PDB entry 6REP | electron microscopy, 3.10 A resolution | chains 1 and 6 of the 31 polymer chains in the assembly

# Chain 1
Protein: ATP synthase associated protein ASA1
Source organism: Polytomella sp. Pringsheim 198.80
Reference sequence: Q85JD5 (Q85JD5_9CHLO); numbering as in UniProt (aligned over 1-618)
Amino-acid sequence (618 residues; each row starts with the number of its first residue):
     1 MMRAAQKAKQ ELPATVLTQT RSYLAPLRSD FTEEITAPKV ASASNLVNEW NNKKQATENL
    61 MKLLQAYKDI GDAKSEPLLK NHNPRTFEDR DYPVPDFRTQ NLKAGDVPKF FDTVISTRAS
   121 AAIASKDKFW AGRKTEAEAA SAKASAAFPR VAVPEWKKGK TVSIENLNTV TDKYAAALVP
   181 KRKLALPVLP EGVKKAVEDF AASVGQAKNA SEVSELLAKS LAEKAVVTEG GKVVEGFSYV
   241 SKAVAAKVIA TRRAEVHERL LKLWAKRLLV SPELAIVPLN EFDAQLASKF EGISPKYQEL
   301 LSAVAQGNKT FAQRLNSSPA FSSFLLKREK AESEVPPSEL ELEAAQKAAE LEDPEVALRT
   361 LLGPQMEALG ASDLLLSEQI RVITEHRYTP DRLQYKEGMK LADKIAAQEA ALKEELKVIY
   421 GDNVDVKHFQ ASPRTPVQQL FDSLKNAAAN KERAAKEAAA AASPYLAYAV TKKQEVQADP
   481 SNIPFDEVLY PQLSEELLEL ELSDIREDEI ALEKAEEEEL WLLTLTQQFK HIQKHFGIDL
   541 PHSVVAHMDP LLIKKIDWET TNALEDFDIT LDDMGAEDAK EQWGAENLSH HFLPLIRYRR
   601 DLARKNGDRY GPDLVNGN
Unresolved in the structure: 1-22, 618

# Chain 6
Protein: Mitochondrial ATP synthase subunit ASA6
Source organism: Polytomella sp. Pringsheim 198.80
Reference sequence: D7P897 (D7P897_9CHLO); residues 1-151 here = UniProt positions 1-151
Amino-acid sequence (151 residues; row label = number of the first residue in the row):
     1 MMLRTLTRSS AVAGQAVRLF KTSAAAAEGN SVAGIIKSVN ETSGANLLSS LKTIKAQAAP
    61 IYPAAASSTG YSTQAKIALF GALSWILYRA DGQSKAHEWI VDLNLNVLQA AWLISFSSLI
   121 PFRAVYFAFR GMAPATASTL NGLKTFSSIS L
Unresolved in the structure: 1-27

# Interface between chain 1 and chain 6
Pairs across the interface - 72 pairs, chain 1 then chain 6:
  Glu258(1) - Gly44(6)
  Lys262(1) - Val39(6)
  Lys262(1) - Asn40(6)
  Lys262(1) - Thr42(6)
  Lys262(1) - Leu47(6)
  Trp264(1) - Leu151(6)  hydrophobic
  Lys266(1) - Val39(6)
  Lys266(1) - Asn40(6)  hydrogen bond
  Arg267(1) - Ser150(6)  hydrogen bond (side chain-backbone)
  Leu269(1) - Leu51(6)
  Leu269(1) - Ile54(6)  hydrophobic
  Leu269(1) - Lys55(6)
  Val270(1) - Ile35(6)  hydrophobic
  Glu273(1) - Thr145(6)  hydrogen bond
  Phe282(1) - Ile149(6)  hydrophobic
  Phe282(1) - Leu151(6)  hydrophobic
  Phe290(1) - Lys144(6)
  Phe290(1) - Phe146(6)
  Phe290(1) - Ser147(6)
  Ile293(1) - Phe146(6)  hydrophobic
  Gln298(1) - Lys144(6)
  Gln298(1) - Phe146(6)
  Leu301(1) - Thr145(6)
  Leu301(1) - Phe146(6)  hydrophobic
  Phe311(1) - Arg130(6)
  Leu315(1) - Tyr126(6)
  Leu315(1) - Phe127(6)  hydrophobic
  Ala320(1) - Tyr126(6)
  Phe321(1) - Tyr126(6)  hydrophobic
  Phe321(1) - Phe127(6)  hydrophobic
  Leu325(1) - Phe122(6)
  Leu326(1) - Phe122(6)
  Leu326(1) - Arg123(6)
  Leu326(1) - Tyr126(6)  hydrophobic
  Glu329(1) - Arg123(6)  salt bridge
  Lys330(1) - Arg123(6)
  Ser333(1) - Arg123(6)
  Glu334(1) - Arg123(6)  salt bridge
  Glu334(1) - Phe127(6)
  Glu352(1) - Lys55(6)
  Asp353(1) - Lys52(6)  salt bridge
  Pro354(1) - Leu51(6)  hydrophobic
  Pro354(1) - Lys52(6)
  Glu355(1) - Leu48(6)
  Glu355(1) - Leu51(6)
  Glu355(1) - Lys52(6)
  Arg359(1) - Leu48(6)
  Met366(1) - Leu48(6)  hydrophobic
  Ala515(1) - Leu151(6)
  Glu519(1) - Ile36(6)
  Leu520(1) - Val32(6)  hydrophobic
  Leu520(1) - Ala33(6)
  Leu520(1) - Ile36(6)  hydrophobic
  Leu522(1) - Ser148(6)
  Leu522(1) - Ser150(6)
  Leu523(1) - Val32(6)
  Thr524(1) - Asn30(6)
  Leu525(1) - Leu143(6)
  Thr526(1) - Leu143(6)
  Thr526(1) - Ser148(6)
  Gln527(1) - Ser31(6)  hydrogen bond
  Gln527(1) - Val32(6)
  Gln527(1) - Ala58(6)
  Phe529(1) - Gly142(6)
  Phe529(1) - Leu143(6)  hydrophobic
  His531(1) - Tyr62(6)  hydrogen bond
  Ile532(1) - Leu140(6)  hydrophobic
  Gln533(1) - Leu140(6)
  Lys534(1) - Tyr62(6)
  His535(1) - Tyr62(6)  hydrogen bond
  Phe536(1) - Ala135(6)
  Gly537(1) - Arg130(6)  hydrogen bond (backbone-side chain)
Other interface residues (no listed pair), chain 1 (59 interface residues in all): Leu261, Ala265, Leu268, Pro272, Leu274, Val277, Gln285, Ser302, Ala331, Leu351, Leu358, Ile538, His547
Other interface residues (no listed pair), chain 6 (41 interface residues in all): Glu28, Pro60, Ala124, Thr136, Thr139, Asn141

# Summary
Chain 1 and chain 6 form an interface of 59 and 41 residues respectively, with 7 hydrogen bonds and 3 salt
bridges. Polar contacts include Glu329(1)-Arg123(6), Glu334(1)-Arg123(6) and Asp353(1)-Lys52(6).
Here chain 1 is ATP synthase associated protein ASA1 and chain 6 is Mitochondrial ATP synthase subunit ASA6,
both from Polytomella sp. Pringsheim 198.80. Entry 6REP (Cryo-EM structure of Polytomella F-ATP synthase,
Primary rotary state 3, composite map) was determined by electron microscopy (same publication as 6RD4, 6RD5,
6RD6, 6RD7, 6RD8, 6RD9 and 46 further entries).
